Entry 7UGP (electron microscopy, 4.20 A resolution (low resolution: residue-level contacts below are approximate; hydrogen-bond / salt-bridge calls are withheld)); this record covers chains D and F of the 18 polymer chains in the assembly.

Chain D (and F):
Molecule: Envelope glycoprotein gp41
Organism: Human immunodeficiency virus 1
Notes: chain F of this document is another copy of the same molecule, construct and numbering; everything in this record applies to it too
Sequence (128 residues; each row starts with the number of its first residue; note: 18 numbers in that range are skipped by the numbering (no residue carries them; nothing is unmodelled there)):
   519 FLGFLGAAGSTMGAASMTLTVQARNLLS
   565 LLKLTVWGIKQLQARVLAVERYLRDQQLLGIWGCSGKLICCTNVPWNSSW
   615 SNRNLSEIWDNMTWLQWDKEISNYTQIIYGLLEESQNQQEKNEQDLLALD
Disordered / not traced: 519-522
Disulfide bonds: Cys598-Cys604
Glycans and other covalent adducts: N-acetylglucosamine (NAG) linked to Asn637

Interface between chain D and chain F:
Contacting residue pairs (28):
  Leu576(D) - Leu576(F)
  Gln577(D) - Lys567(F)
  Gln577(D) - Leu576(F)
  Val580(D) - Arg579(F)
  Val580(D) - Val580(F)
  Leu581(D) - Arg579(F)
  Val583(D) - Val583(F)
  Glu584(D) - Arg579(F)
  Leu587(D) - Leu545(F)
  Leu587(D) - Tyr586(F)
  Leu587(D) - Leu587(F)
  Arg588(D) - Arg542(F)
  Arg588(D) - Leu545(F)
  Arg588(D) - Ser546(F)
  Gln591(D) - Ala541(F)
  Gln591(D) - Leu545(F)
  Gln591(D) - Tyr586(F)
  Leu592(D) - Arg542(F)
  Gly597(D) - Gly600(F)
  Ser599(D) - Gly600(F)
  Glu647(D) - Thr538(F)
  Asn651(D) - Met535(F)
  Asn651(D) - Thr538(F)
  Gln652(D) - Met535(F)
  Lys655(D) - Ser534(F)
  Lys655(D) - Met535(F)
  Lys655(D) - Ile603(F)
  Gln658(D) - Ile603(F)
Interface residues without a listed pair, chain D (21 interface residues in all): Ile573, Gly594, Ile595, Asp659
Interface residues without a listed pair, chain F (21 interface residues in all): Leu568, Ser599, Lys601, Leu602, Cys604

Summary:
The chain D/chain F interface involves 21 residues from each chain. N-acetylglucosamine is covalently linked
to Asn637(D).
Both chains are Envelope glycoprotein gp41 (Human immunodeficiency virus 1). Entry 7UGP (Cryo-EM structure of
BG24 Fabs with an inferred germline light chain and 10-1074 Fabs in complex ...) was determined by electron
microscopy (same publication as 7UGM, 7UGQ, 7UGN and 7UGO).
